PDB entry 6DAF | X-ray diffraction, 2.40 A resolution | chains A and C

== Chain A ==
Name: Calmodulin-1
From: Homo sapiens
UniProtKB: P0DP23 (CALM1_HUMAN); residues 1-148 here correspond to UniProt positions 2-149 (UniProt number = residue number + 1)
Amino-acid sequence (148 residues; each row starts with the number of its first residue):
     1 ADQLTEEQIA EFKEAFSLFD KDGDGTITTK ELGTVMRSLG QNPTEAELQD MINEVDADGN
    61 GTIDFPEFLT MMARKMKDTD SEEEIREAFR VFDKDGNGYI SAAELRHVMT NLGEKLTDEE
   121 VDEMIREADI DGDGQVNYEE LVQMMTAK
Not modelled in the structure: 1-2, 147-148
Sequence notes: engineered mutation Leu141 (Phe142 in P0DP23)
UniProt features mapped onto this chain:
  - binding site (Ca(2+)): Asp20, Asp22, Asp24, Thr26, Glu31, Asp56, Asp58, Asn60, Thr62, Glu67, Asp93, Asp95, Asn97, Tyr99, Glu104, Asp129, Asp131, Asp133, Gln135, Glu140
  - modified residue: Ala1 (N-acetylalanine), Lys21 (N6-acetyllysine), Thr44 (Phosphothreonine), Ser81 (Phosphoserine), Lys94 (N6-acetyllysine), Tyr99 (Phosphotyrosine), Ser101 (Phosphoserine), Thr110 (Phosphothreonine), Lys115 (N6,N6,N6-trimethyllysine), Tyr138 (Phosphotyrosine)
  - cross-link: Lys21 (Glycyl lysine isopeptide (Lys-Gly) (interchain with G-Cter in SUMO2))
Metal / ion sites: Ca2+ site 1: Asp20, Asp22, Asp24, Thr26, Glu31; Ca2+ site 2: Asp56, Asp58, Asn60, Thr62, Glu67; Ca2+ site 3: Asp93, Asp95, Asn97, Tyr99, Glu104; Ca2+ site 4: Asp129, Asp131, Asp133, Gln135, Glu140
What the authors report for this chain:
  - disease-associated variants - F141L (5.5-fold): decreased binding to Ca2+
  - disease-associated variants - F141L (>10-fold): increased binding to Voltage-dependent L-type calcium channel subunit alpha-1C (chain C)

== Chain C ==
Name: Voltage-dependent L-type calcium channel subunit alpha-1C
From: Homo sapiens
UniProtKB: Q13936 (CAC1C_HUMAN), isoform Q13936-37; residue numbers follow UniProt; this construct covers 1611-1644
Amino-acid sequence (37 residues; numbered 1608 to 1644; the number before each row is that of its first residue):
  1608 SNADEVTVGK FYATFLIQEY FRKFKKRKEQ GLVGKPS
Not modelled in the structure: 1608-1615, 1635-1644
Sequence notes: expression tag (1608-1610)

== Chain A / chain C interface ==
Contacting residue pairs (44; chain A residue first):
  Glu11(A) - Phe1622(C)
  Glu11(A) - Arg1629(C)  salt bridge
  Phe12(A) - Phe1622(C)  hydrophobic
  Glu14(A) - Gln1625(C)
  Glu14(A) - Arg1629(C)  salt bridge
  Ala15(A) - Gln1625(C)  hydrogen bond (backbone-side chain)
  Leu18(A) - Thr1621(C)
  Leu18(A) - Gln1625(C)
  Leu32(A) - Phe1618(C)  hydrophobic
  Met36(A) - Lys1617(C)
  Phe68(A) - Phe1618(C)  hydrophobic
  Met71(A) - Phe1618(C)  hydrophobic
  Met72(A) - Phe1618(C)
  Met72(A) - Tyr1619(C)
  Met72(A) - Phe1622(C)  hydrophobic
  Lys75(A) - Gly1616(C)
  Lys75(A) - Phe1618(C)
  Lys75(A) - Tyr1619(C)
  Met76(A) - Tyr1619(C)
  Thr79(A) - Tyr1619(C)
  Glu84(A) - Tyr1619(C)  hydrogen bond
  Glu84(A) - Leu1623(C)
  Glu87(A) - Gly1616(C)
  Glu87(A) - Ala1620(C)
  Ala88(A) - Ile1624(C)  hydrophobic
  Val91(A) - Ile1624(C)  hydrophobic
  Phe92(A) - Ile1624(C)  hydrophobic
  Phe92(A) - Tyr1627(C)  hydrophobic
  Val108(A) - Ile1624(C)  hydrophobic
  Met109(A) - Phe1628(C)  hydrophobic
  Leu112(A) - Ile1624(C)  hydrophobic
  Leu112(A) - Gln1625(C)
  Glu114(A) - Phe1628(C)
  Glu114(A) - Lys1632(C)  salt bridge
  Leu116(A) - Phe1628(C)  hydrophobic
  Leu116(A) - Lys1632(C)
  Glu120(A) - Phe1631(C)
  Met124(A) - Tyr1627(C)  hydrophobic
  Met124(A) - Phe1628(C)  hydrophobic
  Met124(A) - Phe1631(C)  hydrophobic
  Ala128(A) - Tyr1627(C)
  Met144(A) - Tyr1627(C)  hydrophobic
  Met145(A) - Leu1623(C)
  Met145(A) - Tyr1627(C)  hydrophobic
Other interface residues (no listed pair), chain A (37 interface residues in all): Leu39, Met51, Val55, Ile63, Ile85, Leu105, Lys115, Glu123, Leu141

== In short ==
37 residues of chain A face 15 of chain C across their interface; the contacts include 2 hydrogen bonds and 3
salt bridges. Polar contacts include Glu11(A)-Arg1629(C), Glu14(A)-Arg1629(C) and Glu114(A)-Lys1632(C). From
the paper: F141L of chain A reduces binding to Ca2+; F141L of chain A increases binding to Voltage-dependent
L-type calcium channel subunit alpha-1C (chain C).
Here chain A is Calmodulin-1 and chain C is Voltage-dependent L-type calcium channel subunit alpha-1C, both
from Homo sapiens. Entry 6DAF (2.4 Angstrom crystal structure of the F141L Ca/CaM:CaV1.2 IQ domain complex)
was determined by X-ray diffraction together with 6DAD, 6DAE and 6DAH from the same study.
